Entry 7OUH (electron microscopy, 3.50 A resolution); this record covers chains D and F of the 10 polymer chains in the assembly.

# Chain D
Name: Integrase
Source organism: Simian T-lymphotropic virus 1
UniProtKB: Q4QY51 (Q4QY51_9STL1); residues 1-297 here correspond to UniProt positions 600-896 (UniProt number = residue number + 599)
Chain sequence (301 residues; numbered -3 to 297; the number before each row is that of its first residue; numbers below 1 keep their minus sign (Gly-3 is residue -3)):
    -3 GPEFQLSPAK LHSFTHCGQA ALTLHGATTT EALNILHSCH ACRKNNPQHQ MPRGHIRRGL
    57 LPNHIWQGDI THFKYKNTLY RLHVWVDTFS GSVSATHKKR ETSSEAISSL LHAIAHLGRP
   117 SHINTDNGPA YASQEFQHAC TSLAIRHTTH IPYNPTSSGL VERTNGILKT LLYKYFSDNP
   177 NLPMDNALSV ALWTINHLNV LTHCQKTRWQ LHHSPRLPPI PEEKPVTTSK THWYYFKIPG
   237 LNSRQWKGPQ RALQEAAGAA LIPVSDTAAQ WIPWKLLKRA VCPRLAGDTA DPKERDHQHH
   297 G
Not modelled in the structure: -3 to 2, 40-51, 149-156, 281-297
Differences from the reference sequence: expression tag (-3 to 0); engineered mutation Glu219 (Ala818 in Q4QY51)
Metal / ion sites: Zn2+: His8, His12, Cys35, Cys38
Reported in the primary citation:
  - binding site for Bictegravir: Asn123, Gly124

# Chain F
Name: PC4 and SFRS1-interacting protein, Serine/threonine-protein phosphatase 2A 56 kDa regulatory subunit gamma isoform
Source organism: Homo sapiens
Chain sequence (697 residues; each row starts with the number of its first residue; numbers below 1 keep their minus sign (Ser-316 is residue -316)):
  -316 SMTRDFKPGD LIFAKMKGYP HWPARVDEVP DGAVKPPTNK LPIFFFGTHE TAFLGPKDIF
  -256 PYSENKEKYG KPNKRKGFNE GLWEIDNNPK VKFSSQQAAT KQSNASSDVE VEEKETSVSK
  -196 EDTDHEEKAS NEDVTKAVDI TTPKAARRGR KRKAEKQVET EEAGVVTTAT ASVNLKVSPK
  -136 RGRPAATEVK IPKPRGRPKM VKQPCPSESD IITEEDKSKK KGQEEKQPKK QPKKDEEGQK
   -76 EEDKPRKEPD KKEGKKEVES KRKNLAKTGV TSTSDSEEEG DDQEGEKKRK GGRNFQTAHR
   -16 RNMLKGQHEK EAADRKRKQE EQMETEFMVV DAANSNGPFQ PVVLLHIRDV PPADQEKLFI
    44 QKLRQCCVLF DFVSDPLSDL KWKEVKRAAL SEMVEYITHN RNVITEPIYP EVVHMFAVNM
   104 FRTLPPSSNP TGAEFDPEED EPTLEAAWPH LQLVYEFFLR FLESPDFQPN IAKKYIDQKF
   164 VLQLLELFDS EDPRERDFLK TTLHRIYGKF LGLRAYIRKQ INNIFYRFIY ETEHHNGIAE
   224 LLEILGSIIN GFALPLKEEH KIFLLKVLLP LHKVKSLSVY HPQLAYCVVQ FLEKDSTLTE
   284 PVVMALLKYW PKTHSPKEVM FLNELEEILD VIEPSEFVKI MEPLFRQLAK CVSSPHFQVA
   344 ERALYYWNNE YIMSLISDNA AKILPIMFPS LYRNSKT
Not modelled in the structure: -316 to 26, 113-123, 334-380

# Chain D / chain F interface
Contacting residue pairs (38; chain D residue first):
  Ile52(D) with Ser261(F)
  Arg53(D) with His264(F), hydrogen bond (backbone-side chain)
  Arg54(D) with Asn306(F); Glu309(F)
  Gly55(D) with Pro265(F)
  Leu56(D) with Pro265(F)
  His60(D) with Glu310(F), salt bridge
  Thr198(D) with Glu124(F)
  His199(D) with Pro176(F)
  Gln201(D) with Glu124(F); Pro176(F); Arg177(F), hydrogen bond
  Lys202(D) with Asp180(F), salt bridge
  Arg212(D) with Glu226(F), salt bridge
  Leu213(D) with His187(F); Ser230(F)
  Pro214(D) with His187(F), hydrogen bond (backbone-side chain)
  Pro215(D) with Ser230(F); Asn233(F)
  Ile216(D) with His187(F); Tyr190(F), hydrophobic; Arg197(F); Ser230(F), hydrogen bond (backbone-backbone); Ile231(F), hydrophobic; Gly234(F)
  Pro217(D) with Arg197(F); Gly234(F)
  Glu218(D) with Tyr190(F), hydrogen bond; Gly234(F), hydrogen bond (backbone-backbone); Phe235(F)
  Pro221(D) with Leu194(F), hydrophobic
  Val222(D) with Gly191(F); Lys192(F), hydrogen bond (backbone-side chain)
  Thr223(D) with Lys192(F)
  Thr224(D) with Lys192(F), hydrogen bond
  Leu249(D) with His82(F); Arg84(F)
  Asp262(D) with Asn83(F)
Other interface residues (no listed pair), chain D (28 interface residues in all): Arg142, Cys200, Lys220, Arg247, Thr263
Other interface residues (no listed pair), chain F (34 interface residues in all): Arg31, Pro125, Leu127, Pro148, Arg188, Ile227, Ala268, Met303, Asp313

# In short
Chain D and chain F form an interface of 28 and 34 residues respectively, with 8 hydrogen bonds and 3 salt
bridges. Polar pairs include His60(D)-Glu310(F), Lys202(D)-Asp180(F) and Arg212(D)-Glu226(F). The Zn2+ site is
built by His8(D), His12(D), Cys35(D) and Cys38(D). The paper reports a binding site for Bictegravir at
Asn123(D) and Gly124(D).
Chain D is Integrase (Simian T-lymphotropic virus 1) and chain F is PC4 and SFRS1-interacting protein,
Serine/threonine-protein phosphatase 2A 56 kDa regulatory subunit gamma isoform (Homo sapiens); the structure,
Structure of the STLV intasome:B56 complex bound to the strand-transfer inhibitor bictegravir, was determined
by electron microscopy (same publication as 7OUF and 7OUG).
